6SFI - chain A; structure by X-ray diffraction, 1.60 A resolution.

# Chain A
Molecule: Mitogen-activated protein kinase 14
From: Homo sapiens
Notes: EC 2.7.11.24
Reference sequence: Q16539 (MK14_HUMAN); residues 1-360 here = UniProt positions 1-360
Chain sequence (361 residues; each row starts with the number of its first residue; numbering starts at 0):
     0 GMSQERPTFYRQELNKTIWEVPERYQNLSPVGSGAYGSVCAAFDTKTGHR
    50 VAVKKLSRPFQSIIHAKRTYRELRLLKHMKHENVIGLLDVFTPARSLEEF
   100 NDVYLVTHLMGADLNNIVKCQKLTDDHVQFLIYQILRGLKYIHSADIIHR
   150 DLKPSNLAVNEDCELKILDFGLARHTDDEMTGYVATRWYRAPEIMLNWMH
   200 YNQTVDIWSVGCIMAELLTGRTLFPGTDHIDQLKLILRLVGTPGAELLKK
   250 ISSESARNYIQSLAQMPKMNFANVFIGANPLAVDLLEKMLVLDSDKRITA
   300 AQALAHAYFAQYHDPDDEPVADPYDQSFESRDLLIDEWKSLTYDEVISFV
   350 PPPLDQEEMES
Disordered / not traced: 0-3, 174-183, 354-360
Differences from the reference sequence: expression tag (0); conflict H48 (Leu in Q16539), A263 (Thr in Q16539)
Small-molecule neighbours: LB5 (N-[(2S)-1-azanyl-4-cyclohexyl-1-oxidanylidene-butan-2-yl]-2-[[[1-(2-methylphenyl)pyrazol-4-yl]carbonylamino]methyl]-1,3-thiazole-5-carboxamide): Y35, V38, A51, K53, E71, L74, L75, M78, V83, I84, L104, T106, H107, L108, M109, G110, A111, D112, I141, H148, A157, I166, L167, D168, F169, G170, A172
UniProt features mapped onto this chain:
  - motif: T180 to Y182 (TXY)
  - active site: D168 (Proton acceptor)
  - binding site (ATP): V30 to V38, K53
  - modified residue: S2 (N-acetylserine), T16 (Phosphothreonine), K53 (N6-acetyllysine), K152 (N6-acetyllysine), T180 (Phosphothreonine), Y182 (Phosphotyrosine), Y323 (Phosphotyrosine)
  - natural variant: A51 (A51V: In a gastric adenocarcinoma sample), P322 (P322R: In a lung adenocarcinoma sample)
  - mutagenesis: A34 (A34V: Lowered kinase activity), K53 (K53R: Loss of kinase activity), K54 (K54R: Impairs MAP2K6/MKK6-dependent autophosphorylation), Y69 (Y69H: Lowered kinase activity), D168 (D168A: Loss of kinase activity), T175 (T175A: No effect on either the kinase activity or tyrosine phosphorylation), D176 (D176A: Emulation of the active state. Increase in activity; when associated with S-327 or L-327), D177 (D177A: Loss of kinase activity), T180 (T180E: Loss of kinase activity), Y182 (Y182F: Loss of kinase activity), A320 (A320T: Lowered kinase activity), F327 (F327L: Emulation of the active state. Increase in activity; when associated with A-176; F327S: Emulation of the active state. Increase in activity; when associated with A-176), 1 further mutagenesis entry in UniProt

# Overview
Ligands of chain A: compound LB5. From UniProt: active-site residue D168, 10 ATP-binding residues and 13
mutagenesis sites.
Chain A is Mitogen-activated protein kinase 14 (Homo sapiens); the structure, Crystal structure of p38 alpha
in complex with compound 75 (MCP33), was determined by X-ray diffraction (same publication as 6SFJ and 6SFK).
